PDB entry 6S3R | electron microscopy, 3.50 A resolution | chains D and F of the 11 polymer chains in the assembly

# Chain D
Molecule: Flagellar biosynthetic protein FliP
Organism: Pseudomonas savastanoi pv. phaseolicola (strain 1448A / Race 6)
UniProt: Q48GF5 (Q48GF5_PSE14); numbering as in UniProt (aligned over 1-250)
Chain sequence (250 residues; each row starts with the number of its first residue):
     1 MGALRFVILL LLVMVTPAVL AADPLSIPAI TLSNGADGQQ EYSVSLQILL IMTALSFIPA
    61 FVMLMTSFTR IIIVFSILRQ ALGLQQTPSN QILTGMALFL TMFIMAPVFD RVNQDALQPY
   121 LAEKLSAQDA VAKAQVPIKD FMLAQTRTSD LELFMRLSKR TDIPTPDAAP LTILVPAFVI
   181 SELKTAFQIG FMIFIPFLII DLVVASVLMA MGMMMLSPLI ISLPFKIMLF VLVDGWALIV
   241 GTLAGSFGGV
Disordered / not traced: 1-52

# Chain F
Molecule: Flagellar biosynthetic protein FliR
Organism: Pseudomonas savastanoi pv. phaseolicola
UniProt: A0A0P9WRJ4 (A0A0P9WRJ4_PSESH); residue numbers follow UniProt; this construct covers 1-261
Chain sequence (300 residues; numbered 1 to 300; the number before each row is that of its first residue):
     1 MQPMLALTDI QISTWVASFM LPMFRIVALL MTMPVIGTTL VPRRVRLYLA FAITVVVAPA
    61 LPAMPPVQAL DLSGLLLIGE QIIIGAGMGL SLQMFFHIFV IAGQIISTQM GMGFASMVDP
   121 TNGVSSAVIG QFFTMLVTLL FLFMNGHLVV LEVLVESFTT MPVGGGLLVN NFWELANGLG
   181 WALSSGLRLV LPAITALLII NIAFGVMTRA APQLNIFSIG FPLTLVLGMV ILWMSMGDIL
   241 NQYQPIASQA LQSLRDMVRA RENLYFQGQF GSWSHPQFEK GGGSGGGSGG GSWSHPQFEK
Disordered / not traced: 1-9, 262-300
Sequence notes: expression tag (262-300)

# Chain D / chain F interface
Residue-residue contacts (7; chain D residue first):
  L84(D) - M117(F)
  L84(D) - V118(F)
  L84(D) - D119(F)
  M215(D) - F217(F)  hydrophobic
  S217(D) - M117(F)
  L219(D) - M117(F)
  I220(D) - M117(F)  hydrophobic
Interface residues without a listed pair, chain D (6 interface residues in all): Q85

# Summary
Chain D and chain F form an interface of 6 and 4 residues respectively.
Chain D is Flagellar biosynthetic protein FliP (Pseudomonas savastanoi pv. phaseolicola (strain 1448A / Race
6)) and chain F is Flagellar biosynthetic protein FliR (Pseudomonas savastanoi pv. phaseolicola); the
structure, Structure of the FliPQR complex from the flagellar type 3 secretion system of Pseudomonas
savastanoi, was determined by electron microscopy (same publication as 6S3L and 6S3S).
